PDB entry 7BB6 | electron microscopy, 4.20 A resolution (low resolution: residue-level contacts below are approximate; hydrogen-bond / salt-bridge calls are withheld) | chains C and B of the 6 polymer chains in the assembly

Chain C:
Molecule: Guanine nucleotide-binding protein G(I)/G(S)/G(T) subunit beta-1
Source organism: Homo sapiens
UniProt: P62873 (GBB1_HUMAN); residues 2-340 here = UniProt positions 2-340
Amino-acid sequence (371 residues; each row starts with the number of its first residue; numbers below 1 keep their minus sign (Met-30 is residue -30)):
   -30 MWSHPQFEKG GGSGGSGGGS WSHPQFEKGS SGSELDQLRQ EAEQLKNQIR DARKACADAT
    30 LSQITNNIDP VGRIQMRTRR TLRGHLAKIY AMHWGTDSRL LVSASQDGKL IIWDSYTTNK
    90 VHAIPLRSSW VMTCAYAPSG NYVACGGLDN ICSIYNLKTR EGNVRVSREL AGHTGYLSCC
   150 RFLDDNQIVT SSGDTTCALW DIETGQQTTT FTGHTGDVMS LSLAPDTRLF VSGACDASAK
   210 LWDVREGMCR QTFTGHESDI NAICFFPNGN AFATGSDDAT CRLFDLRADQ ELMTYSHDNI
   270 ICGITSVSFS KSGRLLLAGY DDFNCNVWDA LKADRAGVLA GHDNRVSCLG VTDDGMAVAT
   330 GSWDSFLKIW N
Not modelled in the structure: -30 to 1
Sequence notes: initiating methionine (-30); expression tag (-29 to 1)

Chain B:
Molecule: Nanobody 35
Source organism: Lama glama
Notes: antibody fragment or engineered binder
Amino-acid sequence (138 residues; numbered 1 to 138; the number before each row is that of its first residue):
     1 QVQLQESGGG LVQPGGSLRL SCAASGFTFS NYKMNWVRQA PGKGLEWVSD ISQSGASISY
    61 TGSVKGRFTI SRDNAKNTLY LQMNSLKPED TAVYYCARCP APFTRDCFDV TSTTYAYRGQ
   121 GTQVTVSSHH HHHHEPEA
Not modelled in the structure: 129-138
Disulfides: Cys22-Cys96, Cys99-Cys107

Chain C / chain B interface:
Pairs across the interface (17):
  Cys204(C) with Tyr117(B)
  Asp205(C) with Ala116(B)
  Thr223(C) with Gln1(B)
  His225(C) with Val2(B)
  Glu226(C) with Val2(B); Gly26(B); Phe27(B); Thr28(B); Tyr117(B)
  Ser227(C) with Pro100(B); Pro102(B); Tyr117(B)
  Asp228(C) with Tyr117(B)
  Asp247(C) with Pro102(B)
  Ile269(C) with Phe103(B)
  Cys271(C) with Pro102(B); Phe103(B)
Also at the interface, not in a pair above, chain C (13 interface residues in all): Thr184, Asp246, Ile270
Also at the interface, not in a pair above, chain B (13 interface residues in all): Tyr32, Ala101, Thr114

Summary:
The chain C/chain B interface involves 13 residues from each chain.
Here chain C is Guanine nucleotide-binding protein G(I)/G(S)/G(T) subunit beta-1 (Homo sapiens) and chain B is
Nanobody 35 (Lama glama). Entry 7BB6 (AVP-V2R-Galphas-beta1-gamma2-Nb35 (L state)) was determined by electron
microscopy together with 7BB7 from the same study.
